PDB entry 8DPG | electron microscopy, 3.60 A resolution | chains B and E of the 5 polymer chains in the assembly

[Chain B]
Protein: G-alpha subunit q (Gi2-mini-Gq chimera)
From: Homo sapiens
Sequence (246 residues; row label = number of the first residue in the row):
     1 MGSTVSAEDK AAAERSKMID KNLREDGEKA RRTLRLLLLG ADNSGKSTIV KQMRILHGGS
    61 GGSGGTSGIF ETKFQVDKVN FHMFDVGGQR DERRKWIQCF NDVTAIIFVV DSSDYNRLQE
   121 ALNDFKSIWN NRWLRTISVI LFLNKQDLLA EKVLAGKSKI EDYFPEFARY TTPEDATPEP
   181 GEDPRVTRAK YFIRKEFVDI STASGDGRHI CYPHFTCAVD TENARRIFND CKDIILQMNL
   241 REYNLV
Unresolved in the structure: 1-4, 52-67, 88-92

[Chain E]
Protein: Antibody fragment scFv16
From: Homo sapiens
Notes: antibody fragment or engineered binder
Sequence (267 residues; numbered 1 to 255 plus 15 insertion-coded residues; 3 numbers in that range are skipped by the numbering (no residue carries them; nothing is unmodelled there); the number before each row is that of its first residue; a row labelled like 120A-120O holds insertion residues (120A, then the next letters in order)):
     1 DVQLVESGGG LVQPGGSRKL SCSASGFAFS SFGMHWVRQA PEKGLEWVAY ISSGSGTIYY
    61 ADTVKGRFTI SRDDPKNTLF LQMTSLRSED TAMYYCVRSI YYYGSSPFDF WGQGTTLTVS
120A-120O SGGGGSGGGGSGGGG
   124 SDIVMTQATS SVPVTPGESV SISCRSSKSL LHSNGNTYLY WFLQRPGQSP QLLIYRMSNL
   184 ASGVPDRFSG SGSGTAFTLT ISRLEAEDVG VYYCMQHLEY PLTFGAGTKL ELKAAALEVL
   244 FQGPHHHHHH HH
Unresolved in the structure: 1, 120A-120O, 138, 236-255
Disulfide bonds: Cys-147/Cys-217

[How chain B and chain E interact]
Pairs across the interface - 13 pairs, chain B then chain E:
  Ser-6(B) with Tyr-161(E), hydrogen bond
  Ala-7(B) with Tyr-223(E), hydrophobic
  Glu-8(B) with Tyr-101(E); Tyr-161(E); Tyr-163(E), hydrogen bond; Arg-179(E), salt bridge
  Asp-9(B) with Asn-157(E)
  Lys-10(B) with Tyr-59(E)
  Ala-11(B) with Tyr-101(E), hydrophobic
  Glu-14(B) with Ser-52(E), hydrogen bond; Thr-57(E)
  Arg-15(B) with Ile-100(E); Tyr-101(E)
Other interface residues (no listed pair), chain B (11 interface residues in all): Val-5, Ala-12, Met-18
Other interface residues (no listed pair), chain E (17 interface residues in all): Ser-31, Ser-53, Gly-54, Tyr-102, Pro-107, His-155, His-220

[Summary]
Chain B and chain E form an interface of 11 and 17 residues respectively, with 3 hydrogen bonds and 1 salt
bridge. Polar contacts include Glu-8(B)/Arg-179(E), Ser-6(B)/Tyr-161(E) and Glu-8(B)/Tyr-163(E).
Here chain B is G-alpha subunit q (Gi2-mini-Gq chimera) and chain E is Antibody fragment scFv16, both from
Homo sapiens. Entry 8DPG (Cryo-EM structure of the 5HT2C receptor (INI isoform) bound to psilocin) was
determined by electron microscopy (same publication as 8DPF, 8DPH and 8DPI).
